Entry 8UP5 (electron microscopy, 3.56 A resolution); this record covers chains T and K of the 5 polymer chains in the assembly.

[Chain T]
Molecule: tRNA
From: Methanocaldococcus jannaschii
Sequence (77 nucleotides; numbered 0 to 76; the number before each row is that of its first residue; numbering starts at 0):
     0 GGGCCCGUAGCUCAGUCUGGCAGAGCGCCUGGCUUUUAACCAGGUGGUCG
    50 AGGGUUCAAAUCCCUUCGGGCCCGCCA
Unresolved in the structure: 19-21
Construct notes: conflict C75 (U863891 in 6626255)

[Chain K]
Name: Probable bifunctional tRNA threonylcarbamoyladenosine biosynthesis protein
From: Methanocaldococcus jannaschii
UniProt: Q58530 (KAE1B_METJA); residue numbers follow UniProt; this construct covers 1-324
Amino-acid sequence (325 residues; each row starts with the number of its first residue; numbering starts at 0):
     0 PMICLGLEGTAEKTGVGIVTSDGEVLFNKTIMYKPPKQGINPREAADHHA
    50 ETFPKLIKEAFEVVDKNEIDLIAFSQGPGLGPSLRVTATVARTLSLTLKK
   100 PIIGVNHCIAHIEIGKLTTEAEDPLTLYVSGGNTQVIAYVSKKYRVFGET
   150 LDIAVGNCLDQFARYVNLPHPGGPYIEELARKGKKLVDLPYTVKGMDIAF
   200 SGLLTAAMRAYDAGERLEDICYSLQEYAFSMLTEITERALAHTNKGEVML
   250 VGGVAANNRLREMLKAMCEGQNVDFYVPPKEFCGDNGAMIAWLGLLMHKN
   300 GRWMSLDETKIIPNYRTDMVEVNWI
Unresolved in the structure: 38-40
Construct notes: expression tag (0)
What the authors report for this chain:
  - binding site for tRNA (chain T): Asn156, Gln160
  - mutagenesis - P41A, N156A, Q160D, R163E: unchanged binding to tRNA (chain T)
  - mutagenesis - P41A, N156A, Q160D, R163E: decreased catalytic activity (Bud32 ATPase activity)
  - mutagenesis - R237A: decreased binding to tRNA (chain T)
  - mutagenesis - P41A, N156A, Q160D, R163E: decreased catalytic activity on T
  - mutagenesis - R237A: unchanged binding to Probable bifunctional tRNA threonylcarbamoyladenosine biosynthesis protein
  - mutagenesis - R237A: abolished catalytic activity on activation of Bud32 ATPase by tRNA
  - mutagenesis - R237A: abolished catalytic activity (t6A modification activity of KEOPS)
  - mutagenesis - R237A: decreased catalytic activity (basal ATPase activity of Bud32)
  - catalytic residues: Arg237 (proposed by the authors, not directly observed)

[Interface between chain T and chain K]
Residue-residue contacts (13):
  C25(T) with Arg208(K), hydrogen bond to the sugar
  C32(T) with Pro41(K), phosphate contact
  U33(T) with Pro41(K), base contact; Glu43(K), hydrogen bond to the base
  U35(T) with Glu43(K), base contact
  U36(T) with Glu43(K), base contact; Leu79(K), base contact
  A37(T) with Glu11(K), base contact; Asn156(K), hydrogen bond to the sugar
  A38(T) with Gln37(K), sugar contact; Ile152(K), phosphate contact; Gln160(K), sugar contact
  C39(T) with Gln37(K), hydrogen bond to the sugar

[Summary]
8 residues of chain T and 9 residues of chain K are in contact, with 4 hydrogen bonds. Among the polar pairs
are U33(T)-Glu43(K), C25(T)-Arg208(K) and A37(T)-Asn156(K). The paper reports the catalytic residue Arg237(K);
P41A, N156A and Q160D of chain K, among others, reduce catalytic activity (Bud32 ATPase activity); 5
substitutions were tested in all.
Here chain T is tRNA and chain K is Probable bifunctional tRNA threonylcarbamoyladenosine biosynthesis
protein, both from Methanocaldococcus jannaschii. Entry 8UP5 (Structure of the KEOPS complex
(Cgi121/Bud32/Kae1/Pcc1) bound to tRNA in its native-like conformation) was determined by electron microscopy,
deposited together with 8UNK and 9D85.
